Entry 3BH9 (X-ray diffraction, 1.70 A resolution); this record covers chains A and C of the 3 polymer chains in the assembly.

Chain A:
Molecule: HLA class I histocompatibility antigen, A-2 alpha chain
Organism: Homo sapiens
Notes: fragment: Alpha-1, Alpha-2, Alpha-3
UniProtKB: P01892 (1A02_HUMAN); residues 1-275 here correspond to UniProt positions 25-299 (UniProt number = residue number + 24)
Chain sequence (275 residues; numbered 1 to 275; the number before each row is that of its first residue):
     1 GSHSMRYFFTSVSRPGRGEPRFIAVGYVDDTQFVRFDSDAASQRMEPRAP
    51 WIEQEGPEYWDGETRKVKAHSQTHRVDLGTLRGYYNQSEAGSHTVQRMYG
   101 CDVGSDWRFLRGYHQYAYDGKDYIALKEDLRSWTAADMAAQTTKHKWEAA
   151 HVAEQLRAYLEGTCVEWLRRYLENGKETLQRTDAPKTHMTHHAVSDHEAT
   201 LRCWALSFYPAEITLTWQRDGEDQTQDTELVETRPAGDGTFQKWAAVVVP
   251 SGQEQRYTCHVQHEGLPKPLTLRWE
Disulfides: Cys-101/Cys-164, Cys-203/Cys-259

Chain C:
Molecule: decameric peptide from Protein POF1B
UniProtKB: Q8WVV4 (POF1B_HUMAN); residues 1-10 here correspond to UniProt positions 53-62 (UniProt number = residue number + 52)
Chain sequence (10 residues; row label = number of the first residue in the row):
     1 RTYSGPMNKV
Modified residues: Ser-4 (phosphoserine; SEP)

Chain A / chain C interface:
Contacting residue pairs (40; chain A residue first):
  Met-5(A) / Arg-1(C)  hydrogen bond (side chain-backbone)
  Tyr-7(A) / Arg-1(C)  hydrogen bond (side chain-backbone)
  Glu-63(A) / Arg-1(C)
  Glu-63(A) / Thr-2(C)  hydrogen bond (side chain-backbone)
  Arg-65(A) / Ser-4(C)
  Lys-66(A) / Arg-1(C)
  Lys-66(A) / Thr-2(C)  hydrogen bond (side chain-backbone)
  Lys-66(A) / Tyr-3(C)
  Lys-66(A) / Ser-4(C)
  His-70(A) / Tyr-3(C)
  His-70(A) / Met-7(C)
  Thr-73(A) / Met-7(C)  hydrogen bond (side chain-backbone)
  Thr-73(A) / Lys-9(C)  hydrogen bond
  Val-76(A) / Lys-9(C)
  Asp-77(A) / Lys-9(C)
  Asp-77(A) / Val-10(C)  hydrogen bond (side chain-backbone)
  Thr-80(A) / Val-10(C)
  Leu-81(A) / Val-10(C)  hydrophobic
  Tyr-84(A) / Val-10(C)  hydrogen bond (side chain-backbone)
  Arg-97(A) / Met-7(C)
  Tyr-99(A) / Thr-2(C)  hydrogen bond
  Tyr-99(A) / Tyr-3(C)  hydrogen bond (side chain-backbone)
  Tyr-116(A) / Val-10(C)
  Thr-143(A) / Val-10(C)  hydrogen bond (side chain-backbone)
  Lys-146(A) / Lys-9(C)  hydrogen bond (side chain-backbone)
  Lys-146(A) / Val-10(C)  hydrogen bond (side chain-backbone)
  Trp-147(A) / Asn-8(C)
  Trp-147(A) / Lys-9(C)  hydrogen bond (side chain-backbone)
  Trp-147(A) / Val-10(C)  hydrophobic
  Ala-150(A) / Asn-8(C)
  Val-152(A) / Asn-8(C)
  Gln-155(A) / Tyr-3(C)
  Gln-155(A) / Pro-6(C)
  Leu-156(A) / Tyr-3(C)
  Tyr-159(A) / Arg-1(C)  hydrogen bond (side chain-backbone)
  Tyr-159(A) / Thr-2(C)
  Tyr-159(A) / Tyr-3(C)  hydrophobic
  Thr-163(A) / Arg-1(C)
  Trp-167(A) / Arg-1(C)
  Tyr-171(A) / Arg-1(C)  hydrogen bond (side chain-backbone)
Other interface residues (no listed pair), chain A (29 interface residues in all): Phe-9, Tyr-59, Tyr-123
The authors on this interface:
  - pairs named by the authors: Arg-65(A)/Ser-4(C), Lys-66(A)/Ser-4(C), Trp-167(A)/Arg-1(C) (hydrophobic contact)

In short:
29 residues of chain A and 9 residues of chain C are in contact; the contacts include 16 hydrogen bonds. Polar
contacts include Met-5(A)/Arg-1(C), Tyr-7(A)/Arg-1(C) and Glu-63(A)/Thr-2(C). The paper describes contacts
between Arg-65(A) and Ser-4(C) and Lys-66(A) and Ser-4(C); a hydrophobic contact between Trp-167(A) and
Arg-1(C).
Chain A is HLA class I histocompatibility antigen, A-2 alpha chain (Homo sapiens) and chain C is decameric
peptide from Protein POF1B; the structure, Crystal Structure of RTY Phosphopeptide Bound to Human Class I MHC
HLA-A2, was determined by X-ray diffraction (same publication as 3BGM, 3BH8 and 3BHB).
